PDB entry 9GER | electron microscopy, 3.58 A resolution | chains E and J of the 14 polymer chains in the assembly

== Chain E ==
Protein: Histone H3.2
Organism: Xenopus laevis
UniProtKB: P84233 (H32_XENLA); residues 37-135 here correspond to UniProt positions 38-136 (UniProt number = residue number + 1)
Chain sequence (99 residues; numbered 37 to 135; the number before each row is that of its first residue):
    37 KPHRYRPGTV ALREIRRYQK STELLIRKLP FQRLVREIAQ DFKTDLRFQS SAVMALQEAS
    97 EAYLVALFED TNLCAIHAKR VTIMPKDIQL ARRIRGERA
Not modelled in the structure: 37-38, 134-135
Construct notes: conflict Ala102 (Gly103 in P84233)

== Chain J ==
Molecule: Widom-601 DNA
Sequence (147 nucleotides; numbered -73 to 73; the number before each row is that of its first residue; numbers below 1 keep their minus sign (DA-73 is residue -73)):
   -73 ATCGAGAATC CCGGTGCCGA GGCCGCTCAA TTGGTCGTAG ACAGCTCTAG CACCGCTTAA
   -13 ACGCACGTAC GCGCTGTCCC CCGCGTTTTA ACCGCCAAGG GGATTACTCC CTAGTCTCCA
    47 GGCACGTGTC AGATATATAC ATCCGAT
Not modelled in the structure: -73, 73

== How chain E and chain J interact ==
Residue-residue contacts (11; chain E residue first):
  Arg42(E) - DC70(J)  phosphate contact
  Arg42(E) - DG71(J)  phosphate contact
  Thr45(E) - DC70(J)  phosphate contact
  Arg63(E) - DA-14(J)  sugar contact
  Arg72(E) - DC-23(J)  salt bridge to the phosphate
  Phe84(E) - DG-24(J)  sugar contact
  Phe84(E) - DC-23(J)  phosphate contact
  Gln85(E) - DG-24(J)  phosphate contact
  Arg116(E) - DG-3(J)  phosphate contact
  Val117(E) - DG-3(J)  phosphate contact
  Thr118(E) - DG-3(J)  phosphate contact
Also at the interface, not in a pair above, chain E (13 interface residues in all): Arg40, Arg83, Ser86, Met120
Also at the interface, not in a pair above, chain J (8 interface residues in all): DA-5, DC-2

== Summary ==
13 residues of chain E and 8 residues of chain J are in contact, with 1 salt bridge. Its one salt-bridged
contact is Arg72(E)-DC-23(J).
Here chain E is Histone H3.2 (Xenopus laevis) and chain J is Widom-601 DNA. Entry 9GER (Native dimeric
Myeloperoxidase bound to nucleosome core particle, intermediate state; composite map) was determined by
electron microscopy, deposited together with 9GEN, 9GEO, 9GEP, 9GEQ, 9IHD, 9IHE and 9IHF.
